9B40 - chains B and N of the 19 polymer chains in the assembly; structure by electron microscopy, 2.90 A resolution.

# Chain B (and N)
Molecule: gp26 Major capsid
From: Pseudomonas virus Pa193
Notes: chain N of this document is another copy of the same molecule, construct and numbering; everything in this record applies to it too
UniProtKB: A0A5P1KVB7 (A0A5P1KVB7_9CAUD); residues 1-382 here = UniProt positions 1-382
Sequence (382 residues; each row starts with the number of its first residue):
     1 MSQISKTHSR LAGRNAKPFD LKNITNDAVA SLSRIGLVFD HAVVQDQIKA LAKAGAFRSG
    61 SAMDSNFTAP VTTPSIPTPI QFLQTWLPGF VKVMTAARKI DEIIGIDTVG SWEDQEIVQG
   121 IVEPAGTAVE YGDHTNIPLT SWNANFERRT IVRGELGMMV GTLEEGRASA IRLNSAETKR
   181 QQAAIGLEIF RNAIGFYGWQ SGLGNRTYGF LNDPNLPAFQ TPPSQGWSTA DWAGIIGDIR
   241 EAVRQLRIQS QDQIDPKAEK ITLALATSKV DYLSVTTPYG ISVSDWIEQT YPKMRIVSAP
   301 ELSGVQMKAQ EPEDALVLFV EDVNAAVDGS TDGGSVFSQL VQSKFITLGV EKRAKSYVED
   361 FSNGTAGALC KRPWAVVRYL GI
Unresolved in the structure: 1-65

# How chain B and chain N interact
Contacting residue pairs (22):
  Val71(B) - Val93(N)  hydrophobic
  Thr78(B) - Arg167(N)
  Thr78(B) - Ile171(N)
  Pro79(B) - Ile171(N)
  Gln81(B) - Gln81(N)
  Gln81(B) - Gln84(N)  hydrogen bond
  Gln81(B) - Trp86(N)  hydrogen bond
  Phe82(B) - Trp86(N)
  Phe82(B) - Ile171(N)  hydrophobic
  Phe82(B) - Arg172(N)
  Leu83(B) - Arg167(N)
  Gln84(B) - Gln81(N)
  Trp86(B) - Pro79(N)  hydrophobic
  Trp86(B) - Gln81(N)
  Trp86(B) - Phe82(N)
  Val93(B) - Val71(N)  hydrophobic
  Arg167(B) - Thr78(N)
  Arg167(B) - Leu83(N)
  Ala170(B) - Phe82(N)
  Ile171(B) - Pro79(N)
  Ile171(B) - Phe82(N)  hydrophobic
  Arg172(B) - Phe82(N)
Other interface residues (no listed pair), chain B (15 interface residues in all): Thr72, Ala168
Other interface residues (no listed pair), chain N (15 interface residues in all): Thr72, Pro77, Ala170

# In short
The chain B/chain N interface involves 15 residues from each chain, with 2 hydrogen bonds. Polar pairs include
Gln81(B)-Gln84(N) and Gln81(B)-Trp86(N).
Chain B and chain N are both gp26 Major capsid (Pseudomonas virus Pa193); the structure, Pseudomonas phage
Pa193 5-fold vertex (capsid, decorating, and scaffolding proteins), was determined by electron microscopy
(same publication as 9B41 and 9B42).
